PDB entry 6C7I | X-ray diffraction, 1.71 A resolution | chain A

== Chain A ==
Molecule: cGMP-dependent 3', 5'-cyclic phosphodiesterase
Organism: Homo sapiens
Notes: EC 3.1.4.17; fragment: phosphodiesterase 2A
UniProt: O00408 (PDE2A_HUMAN), isoform O00408-5; residues 579-917 here correspond to UniProt positions 323-661 (UniProt number = residue number - 256)
Amino-acid sequence (342 residues; numbered 576 to 917; the number before each row is that of its first residue):
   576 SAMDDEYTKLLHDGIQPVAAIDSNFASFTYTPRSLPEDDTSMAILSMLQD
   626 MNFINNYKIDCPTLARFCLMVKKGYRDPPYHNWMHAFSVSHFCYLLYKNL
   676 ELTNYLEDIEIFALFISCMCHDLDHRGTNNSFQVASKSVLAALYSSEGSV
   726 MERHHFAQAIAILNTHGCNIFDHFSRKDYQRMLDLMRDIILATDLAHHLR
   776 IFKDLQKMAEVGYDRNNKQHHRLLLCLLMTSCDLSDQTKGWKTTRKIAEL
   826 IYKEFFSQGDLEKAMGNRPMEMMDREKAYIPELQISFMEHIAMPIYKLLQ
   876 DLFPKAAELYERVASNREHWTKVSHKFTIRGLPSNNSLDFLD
Construct notes: expression tag (576-578)
Bound ions: Zn2+: His660, His696, Asp697, Asp808; Mg2+ near Asp697 (its only coordinating residue here)
Small-molecule neighbours: EP7 (1-(2-chloro-5-methoxyphenyl)-4-methyl-N-(2-methylpropyl)[1,2,4]triazolo[4,3-a]quinoxaline-8-carboxamide): Tyr655, His656, Thr768, Leu770, Asp808, Leu809, Gln812, Ile822, Ile826, Tyr827, Phe830, Met847, Gln859, Phe862, Ile866

== Overview ==
Bound to chain A: compound EP7. The Zn2+ site is built by His660, His696, Asp697 and Asp808.
Chain A is cGMP-dependent 3', 5'-cyclic phosphodiesterase (Homo sapiens); the structure, Crystal structure of
human phosphodiesterase 2A with
1-(2-chloro-5-methoxy-phenyl)-N-isobutyl-4-methyl-[1,2,4]triazolo[4,3-a]quinoxaline-8-carboxamide, was
determined by X-ray diffraction, deposited together with 6C7D, 6C7E, 6C7F, 6C7G and 6C7J.
